PDB entry 1C45 | X-ray diffraction, 1.80 A resolution | chain A

[Chain A]
Protein: Protein (lysozyme)
Source organism: Homo sapiens
Notes: EC 3.2.1.17
UniProtKB: P61626 (LYSC_HUMAN); residues 1-130 here correspond to UniProt positions 19-148 (UniProt number = residue number + 18)
Sequence (130 residues; row label = number of the first residue in the row):
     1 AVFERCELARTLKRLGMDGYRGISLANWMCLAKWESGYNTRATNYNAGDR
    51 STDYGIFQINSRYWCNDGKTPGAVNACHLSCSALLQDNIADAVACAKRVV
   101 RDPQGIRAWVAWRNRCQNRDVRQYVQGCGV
Disulfides: C6-C128, C30-C116, C65-C81, C77-C95
Sequence notes: engineered mutation A1 (Lys19 in P61626)
Bound ions: Na+: S61, C65, V74
Swiss-Prot annotation at these positions:
  - active site: E35, D53

[Summary]
S61, C65 and V74 form the Na+ site. Curated annotation (UniProt) lists active-site residues E35 and D53.
Chain A is Protein (lysozyme) (Homo sapiens); the structure, Mutant human lysozyme with foreign N-terminal
residues, was determined by X-ray diffraction, deposited together with 1C43 and 1C46.
